Entry 8AA5 (electron microscopy, 2.46 A resolution); this record covers chains BP1 and L of the 10 polymer chains in the assembly.

== Chain BP1 ==
Name: TnsB
Source organism: Scytonema hofmannii
Sequence (596 residues; row label = number of the first residue in the row):
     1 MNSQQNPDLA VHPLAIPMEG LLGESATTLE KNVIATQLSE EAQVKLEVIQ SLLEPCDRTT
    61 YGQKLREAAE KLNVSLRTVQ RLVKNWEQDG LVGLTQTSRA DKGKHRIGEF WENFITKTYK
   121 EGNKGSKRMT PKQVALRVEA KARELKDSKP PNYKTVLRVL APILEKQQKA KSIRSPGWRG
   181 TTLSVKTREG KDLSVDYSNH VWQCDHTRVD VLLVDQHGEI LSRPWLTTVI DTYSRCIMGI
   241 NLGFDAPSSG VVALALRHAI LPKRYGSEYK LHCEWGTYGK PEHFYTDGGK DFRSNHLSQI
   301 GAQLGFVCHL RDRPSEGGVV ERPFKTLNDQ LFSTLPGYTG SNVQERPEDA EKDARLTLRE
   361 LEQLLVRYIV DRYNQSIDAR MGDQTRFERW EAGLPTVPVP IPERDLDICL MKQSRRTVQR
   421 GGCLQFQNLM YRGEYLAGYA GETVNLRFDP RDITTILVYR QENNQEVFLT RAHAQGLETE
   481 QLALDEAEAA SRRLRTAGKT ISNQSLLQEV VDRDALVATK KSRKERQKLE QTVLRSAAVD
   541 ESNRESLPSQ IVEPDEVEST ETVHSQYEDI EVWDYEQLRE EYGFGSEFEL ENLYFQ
Not modelled in the structure: 1-30, 476-596
What the authors report for this chain:
  - binding site for Target_2: Arg-416, Gln-427, Asn-428
  - binding site for LE_Target (chain L): Arg-58, Arg-66, Arg-77, Lys-84, Arg-158, Arg-174, Lys-290
  - binding site for LE_PolyA: Thr-78, Arg-81, Arg-99, Lys-154, Arg-179
  - specificity-determining residues: Arg-106
  - binding site for RE_Target: Arg-174, Arg-223, Arg-416, Gln-425, Asn-428
  - catalytic residues: Asp-205, Asp-287, Glu-321
  - mutagenesis - R77A, R81A, R158A, R223A, R380A: decreased catalytic activity
  - binding site for RE_PolyA: Arg-179, Arg-380

== Chain L ==
Molecule: LE_Target
Sequence (80 nucleotides; numbered 1 to 80; the number before each row is that of its first residue):
     1 AATTAAATAG TCACAATGAC ATTAATCTGT CACCGACGAC AGATAATTTG TCACTGTACA
    61 CTACGCCTTT TGTGGAGATG
Not modelled in the structure: 1-34, 79-80

== Chain BP1 / chain L interface ==
Contacting residue pairs - 28 pairs, chain BP1 then chain L:
  Arg-174(BP1) / DT55(L)  sugar contact
  Arg-174(BP1) / DG56(L)  hydrogen bond to the base
  Arg-174(BP1) / DT57(L)  base contact
  His-206(BP1) / DC61(L)  sugar contact
  Thr-207(BP1) / DA60(L)  hydrogen bond to the phosphate
  Arg-208(BP1) / DT62(L)  sugar contact
  Arg-223(BP1) / DT62(L)  phosphate contact
  Arg-223(BP1) / DA63(L)  phosphate contact
  Arg-223(BP1) / DC64(L)  salt bridge to the phosphate
  Trp-225(BP1) / DC61(L)  sugar contact
  Asp-287(BP1) / DC61(L)  phosphate contact
  Pro-314(BP1) / DA60(L)  base contact
  Ser-315(BP1) / DA60(L)  hydrogen bond to the base
  Glu-321(BP1) / DC59(L)  base contact
  Glu-321(BP1) / DA60(L)  base contact
  Arg-322(BP1) / DC59(L)  base contact
  Phe-324(BP1) / DC59(L)  phosphate contact
  Lys-325(BP1) / DT57(L)  base contact
  Lys-325(BP1) / DA58(L)  sugar contact
  Lys-325(BP1) / DC59(L)  sugar contact
  Asn-328(BP1) / DC59(L)  sugar contact
  Ser-341(BP1) / DC59(L)  hydrogen bond to the phosphate
  Ser-341(BP1) / DA63(L)  phosphate contact
  Asn-342(BP1) / DA63(L)  hydrogen bond to the phosphate
  Val-343(BP1) / DA63(L)  phosphate contact
  Arg-346(BP1) / DA63(L)  sugar contact
  Arg-346(BP1) / DC64(L)  salt bridge to the phosphate
  Glu-351(BP1) / DC64(L)  base contact
Other interface residues (no listed pair), chain BP1 (23 interface residues in all): Ile-173, Asp-205, Thr-339, Gly-340

== Overview ==
23 residues of chain BP1 face 10 of chain L across their interface; the contacts include 5 hydrogen bonds and
2 salt bridges. Polar contacts include Arg-174(BP1)/DG56(L), Ser-315(BP1)/DA60(L) and Thr-207(BP1)/DA60(L).
From the paper: catalytic residues Asp-205(BP1), Asp-287(BP1) and Glu-321(BP1); R77A, R81A and R158A of chain
BP1, among others, reduce catalytic activity; 5 substitutions were tested in all.
Chain BP1 is TnsB (Scytonema hofmannii) and chain L is LE_Target; the structure, Cryo-EM structure of the
strand transfer complex of the TnsB transposase (type V-K CRISPR-associated transposon), was determined by
electron microscopy.
